2JPP - chains D and A of the 4 polymer chains in the assembly; structure by solution NMR.

[Chain D]
Molecule: 20-nt RNA strand
Sequence (20 nucleotides; row label = number of the first residue in the row):
     1 GGGCUUCACG GAUGAAGCCC

[Chain A]
Name: Translational repressor
Organism: Pseudomonas fluorescens
Reference sequence: Q5MXB2 (Q5MXB2_PSEFL); residues 1-64 here = UniProt positions 1-64
Amino-acid sequence (70 residues; numbered 1 to 70; the number before each row is that of its first residue):
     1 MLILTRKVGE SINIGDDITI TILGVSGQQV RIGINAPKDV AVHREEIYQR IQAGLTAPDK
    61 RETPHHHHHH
Unresolved in the structure: 54-70
Sequence notes: expression tag (65-70)
From the paper describing this entry:
  - binding site for the 20-nt RNA strand: Met1, Leu2, Ile3, Leu4, Thr5, Lys7, Leu23, Gln28, Gln29, Arg31, Lys38, Val42, Arg44, Ile47, Arg50, Ile51
  - mutagenesis - L4A (Kd (L4A) = 3 uM): decreased binding to the 20-nt RNA strand (chain D)
  - mutagenesis - R44A: abolished binding to the 20-nt RNA strand (chain D)

[Interface between chain D and chain A]
Pairs across the interface (25):
  C4(D) with Gly27(A), phosphate contact
  U5(D) with Gly27(A), phosphate contact; Gln28(A), phosphate contact; Gln29(A), base contact
  U6(D) with Gln29(A), base contact
  C7(D) with Gln29(A), base contact
  A8(D) with Arg44(A), base contact
  C9(D) with His43(A), base contact; Arg44(A), sugar contact; Ile47(A), phosphate contact; Arg50(A), phosphate contact; Ile51(A), base contact
  G10(D) with Val42(A), base contact; His43(A), base contact; Arg44(A), base contact
  G11(D) with Ala36(A), base contact; Pro37(A), base contact; Lys38(A), base contact; Val40(A), base contact; Ala41(A), base contact; Val42(A), base contact; His43(A), base contact
  U13(D) with Leu23(A), base contact
  G14(D) with Arg31(A), base contact
  A15(D) with Arg31(A), phosphate contact
Other interface residues (no listed pair), chain A (17 interface residues in all): Ser26
Interface features reported in the paper:
  - hot spots on chain A (mutagenesis) - L4A (Kd 3 uM): decreased binding to the 20-nt RNA strand (chain D)

[Overview]
The interface between chain D and chain A involves 11 residues on one side and 17 on the other. From the
paper: a binding site for the 20-nt RNA strand at Met1(A), Leu2(A) and Ile3(A) among others; L4A of chain A
reduces binding to the 20-nt RNA strand (chain D).
Here chain D is a 20-nt RNA strand and chain A is Translational repressor (Pseudomonas fluorescens). Entry
2JPP (Structural basis of RsmA/CsrA RNA recognition: Structure of RsmE bound to the Shine-Dalgarno sequence of
hcnA ...) was determined by solution NMR.
